Entry 2IBZ (X-ray diffraction, 2.30 A resolution); this record covers chains X and Y of the 11 polymer chains in the assembly.

[Chain X]
Name: Variable Heavy chain of antibody fragment
From: Mus musculus
Notes: antibody fragment or engineered binder
Sequence (127 residues; numbered 1 to 127; the number before each row is that of its first residue):
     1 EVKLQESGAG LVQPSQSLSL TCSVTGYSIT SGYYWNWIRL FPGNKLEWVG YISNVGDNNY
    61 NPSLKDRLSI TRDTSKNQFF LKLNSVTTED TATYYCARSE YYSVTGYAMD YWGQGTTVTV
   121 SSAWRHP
Cystine bridges: Cys-22/Cys-96

[Chain Y]
Name: Variable Light chain of antibody fragment
From: Mus musculus
Notes: antibody fragment or engineered binder
Sequence (107 residues; each row starts with the number of its first residue):
     1 DIELTQTPVS LAASLGDRVT ISCRASQDIN NFLNWYQQKP DGTIKLLIYY TSRLHAGVPS
    61 RFSGSGSGTD YSLTISNLEP EDIATYFCQH HIKFPWTFGA GTKLEIK
Cystine bridges: Cys-23/Cys-88

[Chain X / chain Y interface]
Residue-residue contacts (38; chain X residue first):
  Asn-36(X) with Trp-96(Y)
  Leu-40(X) with Gln-38(Y)
  Asn-44(X) with Ala-100(Y)
  Leu-46(X) with Phe-87(Y), hydrophobic; Phe-98(Y), hydrophobic
  Trp-48(X) with Phe-94(Y), hydrophobic; Pro-95(Y), hydrophobic; Trp-96(Y)
  Tyr-51(X) with Phe-94(Y), hydrophobic
  Asn-59(X) with Phe-94(Y)
  Asn-61(X) with Pro-95(Y)
  Pro-62(X) with Pro-95(Y)
  Tyr-95(X) with Gly-42(Y), hydrogen bond (side chain-backbone); Ile-44(Y), hydrophobic
  Ser-99(X) with Trp-96(Y)
  Val-104(X) with Phe-32(Y); Tyr-50(Y)
  Thr-105(X) with Phe-32(Y); Tyr-50(Y); Arg-53(Y); His-91(Y), hydrogen bond (backbone-side chain)
  Gly-106(X) with Phe-32(Y); His-91(Y)
  Tyr-107(X) with Asn-34(Y); His-91(Y), hydrogen bond (backbone-side chain); Phe-94(Y); Trp-96(Y), hydrophobic
  Ala-108(X) with Asn-34(Y); Tyr-49(Y), hydrophobic
  Met-109(X) with Tyr-36(Y), hydrogen bond (backbone-side chain); Leu-46(Y); Gln-89(Y); Trp-96(Y), hydrophobic; Phe-98(Y), hydrophobic
  Asp-110(X) with Leu-46(Y); His-55(Y)
  Trp-112(X) with Tyr-36(Y), hydrophobic; Ile-44(Y), hydrophobic
Interface residues without a listed pair, chain X (22 interface residues in all): Ile-38, Glu-47, Gln-114
Interface residues without a listed pair, chain Y (21 interface residues in all): Lys-45, Thr-85

[In short]
22 residues of chain X face 21 of chain Y across their interface; the contacts include 4 hydrogen bonds. Polar
contacts include Tyr-95(X)/Gly-42(Y), Thr-105(X)/His-91(Y) and Tyr-107(X)/His-91(Y).
Chain X is Variable Heavy chain of antibody fragment and chain Y is Variable Light chain of antibody fragment,
both from Mus musculus; the structure, Yeast Cytochrome BC1 Complex with Stigmatellin, was determined by X-ray
diffraction (same publication as 2JBL).
